2BCQ - chains P and A of the 4 polymer chains in the assembly; structure by X-ray diffraction, 1.65 A resolution.

Chain P:
Molecule: 7-nt DNA strand
Sequence (7 nucleotides; row label = number of the first residue in the row):
     1 CAGTACG
Ion coordination: Na+: DA5 (shared with Ser339(A), Ile341(A), Ala344(A) of chain A); Mg2+: DG7 (together with pyrophosphate) (shared with Asp427(A), Asp429(A) of chain A)

Chain A:
Protein: DNA polymerase lambda
Source organism: Homo sapiens
Notes: EC 2.7.7.7, 4.2.99.-
UniProt: Q9UGP5 (DPOLL_HUMAN); residues 242-575 here = UniProt positions 242-575
Sequence (335 residues; numbered 241 to 575; the number before each row is that of its first residue):
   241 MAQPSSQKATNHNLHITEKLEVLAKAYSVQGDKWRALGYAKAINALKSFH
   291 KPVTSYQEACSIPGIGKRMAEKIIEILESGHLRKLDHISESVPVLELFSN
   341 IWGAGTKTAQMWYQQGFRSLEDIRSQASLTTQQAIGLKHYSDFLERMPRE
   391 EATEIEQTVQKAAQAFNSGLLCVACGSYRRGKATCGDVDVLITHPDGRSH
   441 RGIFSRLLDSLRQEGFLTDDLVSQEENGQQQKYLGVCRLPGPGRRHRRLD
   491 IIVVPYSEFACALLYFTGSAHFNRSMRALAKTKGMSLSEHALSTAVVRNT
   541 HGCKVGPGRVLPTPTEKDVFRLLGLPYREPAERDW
Disordered / not traced: 241-251
Sequence notes: initiating methionine (241)
Ion coordination: Na+ site 1: Ser339, Ile341, Ala344 (shared with DA5(P) of chain P); Mg2+: Asp427, Asp429 (together with pyrophosphate) (shared with DG7(P) of chain P); Na+ site 2 near Ser463 (its only coordinating residue here)
Ligand contacts: pyrophosphate (PPV): Arg386, Gly416, Ser417, Arg420, Cys425, Gly426, Asp427, Asp429
From the paper describing this entry:
  - binding site for the 12-nt DNA strand: Lys544
  - mutagenesis - K544A: unchanged catalytic activity

Interface between chain P and chain A:
Contacting residue pairs - 31 pairs, chain P then chain A:
  DG3(P) - Lys347(A)  phosphate contact
  DT4(P) - Gly343(A)  phosphate contact
  DT4(P) - Ala344(A)  phosphate contact
  DT4(P) - Gly345(A)  hydrogen bond to the phosphate
  DT4(P) - Thr346(A)  hydrogen bond to the phosphate
  DT4(P) - Lys347(A)  hydrogen bond to the phosphate
  DT4(P) - Thr348(A)  hydrogen bond to the phosphate
  DA5(P) - Ile341(A)  phosphate contact
  DA5(P) - Trp342(A)  hydrogen bond to the phosphate
  DA5(P) - Gly343(A)  hydrogen bond to the phosphate
  DA5(P) - Ala344(A)  phosphate contact
  DC6(P) - Trp342(A)  hydrogen bond to the phosphate
  DC6(P) - Asp427(A)  phosphate contact
  DC6(P) - Asp429(A)  phosphate contact
  DC6(P) - Leu474(A)  sugar contact
  DC6(P) - Arg488(A)  salt bridge to the phosphate
  DC6(P) - Asp490(A)  phosphate contact
  DC6(P) - Tyr505(A)  hydrogen bond to the base
  DG7(P) - Gly416(A)  phosphate contact
  DG7(P) - Arg420(A)  hydrogen bond to the phosphate
  DG7(P) - Asp427(A)  phosphate contact
  DG7(P) - Asp429(A)  phosphate contact
  DG7(P) - Asp490(A)  phosphate contact
  DG7(P) - Tyr505(A)  sugar contact
  DG7(P) - Phe506(A)  sugar contact
  DG7(P) - Thr507(A)  phosphate contact
  DG7(P) - Gly508(A)  sugar contact
  DG7(P) - Ser509(A)  sugar contact
  DG7(P) - Ala510(A)  base contact
  DG7(P) - Asn513(A)  hydrogen bond to the base
  DG7(P) - Arg517(A)  base contact

In short:
The interface between chain P and chain A involves 5 residues on one side and 23 on the other; the contacts
include 10 hydrogen bonds and 1 salt bridge. Among the polar pairs are DC6(P)-Tyr505(A), DG7(P)-Asn513(A) and
DT4(P)-Gly345(A). The paper reports a binding site for the 12-nt DNA strand at Lys544(A); K544A of chain A
leaves catalytic activity unchanged.
Chain P is a 7-nt DNA strand and chain A is DNA polymerase lambda (Homo sapiens); the structure, DNA
polymerase lambda in complex with a DNA duplex containing an unpaired Dtmp, was determined by X-ray
diffraction together with 2BCS and 2BCV from the same study.
